Entry 2MHB (X-ray diffraction, 2.00 A resolution); this record covers chains A and B.

Chain A:
Protein: Hemoglobin (aquo met) (alpha chain)
Source organism: Equus caballus
Reference sequence: P01958 (HBA_HORSE); numbering as in UniProt (aligned over 1-141)
Chain sequence (141 residues; each row starts with the number of its first residue):
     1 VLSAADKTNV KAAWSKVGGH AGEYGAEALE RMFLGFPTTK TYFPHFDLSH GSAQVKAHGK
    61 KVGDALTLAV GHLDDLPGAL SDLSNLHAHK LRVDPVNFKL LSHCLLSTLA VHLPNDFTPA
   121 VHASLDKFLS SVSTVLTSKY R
Construct notes: conflict Asp-82 (Asn in P01958), Asn-85 (Asp in P01958)
Ion coordination: heme Fe near His-87 (its only coordinating residue here)
Small-molecule neighbours: heme (HEM): Met-32, Thr-39, Tyr-42, Phe-43, His-45, Phe-46, His-58, Lys-61, Val-62, Ala-65, Leu-66, Leu-83, Leu-86, His-87, Leu-91, Val-93, Asn-97, Phe-98, Leu-101, Val-132, Leu-136

Chain B:
Protein: Hemoglobin (aquo met) (beta chain)
Source organism: Equus caballus
Reference sequence: P02062 (HBB_HORSE); residue numbers follow UniProt; this construct covers 1-146
Chain sequence (146 residues; row label = number of the first residue in the row):
     1 VQLSGEEKAA VLALWDKVNE EEVGGEALGR LLVVYPWTQR FFDSFGDLSN PGAVMGNPKV
    61 KAHGKKVLHS FGEGVHHLDN LKGTFAALSE LHCDKLHVDP ENFRLLGNVL VVVLARHFGK
   121 DFTPELQASY QKVVAGVANA LAHKYH
Ion coordination: heme Fe near His-92 (its only coordinating residue here)
Small-molecule neighbours: heme (HEM): Phe-41, Phe-42, Ser-44, Phe-45, His-63, Lys-66, Val-67, Ser-70, Phe-71, Phe-85, Leu-88, Leu-91, His-92, Leu-96, Val-98, Asn-102, Phe-103, Leu-106, Val-137, Leu-141

Interface between chain A and chain B:
Contacting residue pairs - 34 pairs, chain A then chain B:
  Arg-31(A) / Phe-122(B)  hydrogen bond (side chain-backbone)
  Arg-31(A) / Thr-123(B)
  Arg-31(A) / Pro-124(B)
  Arg-31(A) / Gln-127(B)  hydrogen bond
  Leu-34(A) / Ala-128(B)
  Gly-35(A) / Ala-128(B)
  Phe-36(A) / Arg-104(B)
  Phe-36(A) / Gln-131(B)
  Leu-100(A) / Arg-104(B)
  His-103(A) / Asn-108(B)
  His-103(A) / Val-111(B)
  His-103(A) / Val-112(B)
  His-103(A) / Gln-127(B)
  His-103(A) / Gln-131(B)  hydrogen bond
  Ser-107(A) / Ala-115(B)
  Ser-107(A) / Gln-127(B)  hydrogen bond
  Ala-110(A) / Val-112(B)
  Ala-110(A) / Arg-116(B)
  Val-111(A) / Ala-115(B)
  Val-111(A) / Gly-119(B)
  Pro-114(A) / Arg-116(B)  hydrogen bond (backbone-side chain)
  Phe-117(A) / Arg-30(B)  hydrogen bond (backbone-side chain)
  Phe-117(A) / Val-112(B)  hydrophobic
  Phe-117(A) / Arg-116(B)
  Thr-118(A) / Arg-30(B)
  Pro-119(A) / Arg-30(B)
  Pro-119(A) / Val-33(B)
  Pro-119(A) / Met-55(B)  hydrophobic
  His-122(A) / Arg-30(B)  hydrogen bond
  His-122(A) / Val-34(B)
  His-122(A) / Val-112(B)
  Asp-126(A) / Val-34(B)
  Asp-126(A) / Tyr-35(B)  hydrogen bond
  Lys-127(A) / Val-34(B)
Other interface residues (no listed pair), chain A (18 interface residues in all): Glu-30, Ala-123
Other interface residues (no listed pair), chain B (20 interface residues in all): Lys-120, Glu-125

In short:
Chain A and chain B form an interface of 18 and 20 residues respectively, with 8 hydrogen bonds. Polar
contacts include Arg-31(A)/Phe-122(B), Arg-31(A)/Gln-127(B) and His-103(A)/Gln-131(B). Ligands of chain A:
heme. Chain B binds heme.
Chain A is Hemoglobin (aquo met) (alpha chain) and chain B is Hemoglobin (aquo met) (beta chain), both from
Equus caballus; the structure, The structure of horse methaemoglobin at 2.0 angstroms resolution, was
determined by X-ray diffraction.
